6HFW - chain A; structure by X-ray diffraction, 2.47 A resolution.

Chain A:
Protein: Decaprenylphosphoryl-beta-D-ribose oxidase
Source organism: Mycobacterium tuberculosis (strain ATCC 25618 / H37Rv)
Notes: EC 1.1.98.3
Reference sequence: P9WJF1 (DPRE1_MYCTU); numbering as in UniProt (aligned over 1-461)
Amino-acid sequence (475 residues; row label = number of the first residue in the row; numbers below 1 keep their minus sign (Met-13 is residue -13)):
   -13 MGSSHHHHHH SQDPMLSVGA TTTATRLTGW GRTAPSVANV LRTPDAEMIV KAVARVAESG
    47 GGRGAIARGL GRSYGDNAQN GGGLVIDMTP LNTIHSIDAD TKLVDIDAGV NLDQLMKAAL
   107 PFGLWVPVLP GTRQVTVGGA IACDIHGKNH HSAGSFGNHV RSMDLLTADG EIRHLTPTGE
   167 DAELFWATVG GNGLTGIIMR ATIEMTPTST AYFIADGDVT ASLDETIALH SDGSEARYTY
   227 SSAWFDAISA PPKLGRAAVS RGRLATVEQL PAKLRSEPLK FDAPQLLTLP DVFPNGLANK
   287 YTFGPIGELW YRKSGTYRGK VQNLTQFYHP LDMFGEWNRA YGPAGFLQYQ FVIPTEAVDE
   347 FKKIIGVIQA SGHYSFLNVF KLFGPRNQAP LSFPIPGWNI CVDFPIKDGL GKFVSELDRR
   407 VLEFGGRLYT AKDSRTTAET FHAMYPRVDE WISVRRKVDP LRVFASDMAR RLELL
Unresolved in the structure: -13 to 6, 46-47, 269-282, 320-329
Sequence notes: initiating methionine (-13); expression tag (-12 to 0)
Residues lining bound ligands:
  - FAD (flavin-adenine dinucleotide): Trp16, Ile52, Ala53, Arg54, Gly55, Leu56, Gly57, Arg58, Ser59, Tyr60, Asn63, Ala64, Met74, Ala94, Pro116, Gly117, Thr118, Gln120, Val121, Thr122, Gly124, Gly125, Ala126, Ala128, Cys129, Ile131, His132, Asn178, Gly179, Gly182, Ile183, Ile184, Tyr415, Ala417, Lys418
  - G1T (8-(oxidanylamino)-2-piperidin-1-yl-6-(trifluoromethyl)-1,3-benzothiazin-4-one): Gly117, His132, Gly133, Lys134, Ser227, Ser228, Trp230, Tyr314, Leu317, Gln336, Val365, Lys367, Phe369, Asn385, Cys387, Lys418
Swiss-Prot annotation at these positions:
  - binding site (FAD): Ala53 to Asn63, Gly117, Thr122 to Gly125, Cys129 to His132, Ile184, Tyr415
  - natural variant: Gly17 (G17C: In strain: TRC11), Tyr314 (Y314C: In a spontaneous TCA1-resistant mutant strain, but sensitive to BTZ), Leu368 (L368P: In strain: TRC12), Cys387 (C387G: In strain: NTB9; C387S: In strain: NTB1)
  - mutagenesis: Gly17 (G17C: Significantly less susceptible to Ty38c inhibition. 34-fold reduction in catalytic activity), Leu368 (L368P: Significantly less susceptible to Ty38c inhibition. 7-fold reduction in catalytic activity), Cys387 (C387A/S/T: Confers resistance to BTZ043 and PBTZ169. Decreases M.tuberculosis cytotoxicity in macrophages ...)
Reported in the primary citation:
  - binding site for G1T: Gly117, His132, Gly133, Lys134, Ser228, Leu317, Gln336, Val365, Lys367, Phe369, Asn385, Cys387, Lys418
  - conformationally variable residues (order/disorder transition): His315 to Ala330

Summary:
Ligands of chain A: flavin-adenine dinucleotide and compound G1T. UniProt lists 22 FAD-binding residues and 3
mutagenesis sites. The paper reports a binding site for G1T at Gly117, His132 and Gly133 among others;
conformational variability at His315.
Chain A is Decaprenylphosphoryl-beta-D-ribose oxidase (Mycobacterium tuberculosis (strain ATCC 25618 /
H37Rv)); the structure, Mycobacterium tuberculosis DprE1 in complex with CMP1, was determined by X-ray
diffraction, deposited together with 6HFV, 6HEZ, 6HF0 and 6HF3.
